PDB entry 7LA8 | X-ray diffraction, 1.90 A resolution | chain A

# Chain A
Name: O6 variable lymphocyte receptor
From: Petromyzon marinus
Notes: engineered mutation(s): K18A
Amino-acid sequence (173 residues; each row starts with the number of its first residue; numbering starts at 0):
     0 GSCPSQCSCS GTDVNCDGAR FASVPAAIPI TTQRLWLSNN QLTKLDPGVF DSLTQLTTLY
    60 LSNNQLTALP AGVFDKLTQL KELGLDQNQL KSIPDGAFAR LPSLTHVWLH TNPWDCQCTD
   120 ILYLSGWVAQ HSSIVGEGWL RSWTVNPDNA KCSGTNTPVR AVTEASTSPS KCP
Disordered / not traced: 0
Disulfide bonds: Cys2-Cys8, Cys6-Cys15, Cys115-Cys151, Cys117-Cys171
Small-molecule neighbours: biotin (BTN): His109, Thr110, Glu136, Asn145, Asn148, Lys150
Reported in the primary citation:
  - binding site for 3-O-sulfo-beta-D-galactopyranose: Ser61, Asn62, Asp85, Gln86, His109, Gly137
  - binding site for N-acetylglucosamine: Asp16, Trp35, Ser37, Trp138
  - conformationally variable residues (side-chain flip): Trp138

# Summary
Ligands of chain A: biotin. From the paper: a binding site for 3-O-sulfo-beta-D-galactopyranose at Ser61,
Asn62 and Asp85 among others; a binding site for N-acetylglucosamine at Asp16, Trp35 and Ser37 among others.
Chain A is O6 variable lymphocyte receptor (Petromyzon marinus); the structure, O6 variable lymphocyte
receptor ectodomain bound to 3-HSO3-Gal-4GlcNAc, was determined by X-ray diffraction together with 7LA7 from
the same study.
